Entry 7KRP (electron microscopy, 3.20 A resolution); this record covers chains A and T of the 6 polymer chains in the assembly.

== Chain A ==
Name: RNA-directed RNA polymerase
Source organism: Severe acute respiratory syndrome coronavirus 2
Notes: EC 2.7.7.48
Reference sequence: P0DTD1 (R1AB_SARS2); residues 1-932 here correspond to UniProt positions 4393-5324 (UniProt number = residue number + 4392)
Chain sequence (932 residues; numbered 1 to 932; the number before each row is that of its first residue):
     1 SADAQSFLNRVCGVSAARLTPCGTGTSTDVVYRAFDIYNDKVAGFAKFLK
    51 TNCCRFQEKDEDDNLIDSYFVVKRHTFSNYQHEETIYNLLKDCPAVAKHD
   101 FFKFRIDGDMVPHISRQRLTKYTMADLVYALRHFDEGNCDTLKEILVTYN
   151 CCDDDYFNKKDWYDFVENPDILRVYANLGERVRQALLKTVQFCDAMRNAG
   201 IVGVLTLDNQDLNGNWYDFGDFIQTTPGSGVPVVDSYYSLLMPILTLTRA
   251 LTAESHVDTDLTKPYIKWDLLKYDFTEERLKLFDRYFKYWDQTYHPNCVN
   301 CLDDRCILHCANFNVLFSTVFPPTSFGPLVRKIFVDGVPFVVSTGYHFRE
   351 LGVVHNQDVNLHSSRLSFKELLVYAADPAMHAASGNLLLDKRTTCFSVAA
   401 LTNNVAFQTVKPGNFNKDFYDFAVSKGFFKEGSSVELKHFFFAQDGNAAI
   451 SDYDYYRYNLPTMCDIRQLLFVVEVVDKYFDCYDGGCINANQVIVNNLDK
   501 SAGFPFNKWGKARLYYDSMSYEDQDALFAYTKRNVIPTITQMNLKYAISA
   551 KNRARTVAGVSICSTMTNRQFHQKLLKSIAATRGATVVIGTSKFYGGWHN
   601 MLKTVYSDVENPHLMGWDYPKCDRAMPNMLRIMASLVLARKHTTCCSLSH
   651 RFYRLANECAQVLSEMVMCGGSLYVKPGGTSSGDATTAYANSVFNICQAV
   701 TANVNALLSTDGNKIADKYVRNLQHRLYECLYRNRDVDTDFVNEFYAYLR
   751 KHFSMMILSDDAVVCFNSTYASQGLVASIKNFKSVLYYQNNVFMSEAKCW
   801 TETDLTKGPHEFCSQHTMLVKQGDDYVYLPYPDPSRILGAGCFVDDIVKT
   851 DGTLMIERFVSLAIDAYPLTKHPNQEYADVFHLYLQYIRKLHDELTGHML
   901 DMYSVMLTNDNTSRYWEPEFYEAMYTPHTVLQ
Unresolved in the structure: 1-2, 930-932
Ion coordination: Mg2+: Asn209, Asp218 (together with ADP); Zn2+ site 1: His295, Cys301, Cys306, Cys310; Zn2+ site 2: Cys487, His642, Cys645, Cys646
Ligand contacts:
  - chapso (1N7), molecule 1: Arg197, Gly230, Val231, Lys288, Tyr289, Trp290, Asp291
  - chapso (1N7), molecule 2: Val202, Val204, Asp221, Ile223, Val233, Arg733
  - chapso (1N7), molecule 3: Tyr903, Ser904, Val905
  - ADP: Phe35, Lys50, Asn52, Cys53, Lys73, Arg74, His75, Asn79, Arg116, Asp208, Asn209, Tyr217, Asp218, Gly220
Swiss-Prot annotation at these positions:
  - region: Lys545 to Arg555 (Interaction with RMP Remdesivir), Thr582 to Pro620 (RdRp Palm N-ter)
  - active site: Ser759, Asp760, Asp761
  - binding site (Mn(2+)): Asn209, Asp218
  - binding site (Zn(2+)): His295, Cys301, Cys306, Cys310, Cys487, His642, Cys645, Cys646
  - site: Gln932 (Cleavage)
From the paper describing this entry:
  - binding site for the 40-nt RNA strand: Lys545, Lys551, Arg553, Arg555
  - catalytic residues: Asp760 (citing earlier work)
  - mutagenesis - D760A: increased binding to BTC scaffolds

== Chain T ==
Molecule: 55-nt RNA strand
Sequence (55 nucleotides; row label = number of the first residue in the row):
     1 CUAUCCCCAUGUGAUUUUAAUAGCUUCUUAGGAGAAUGACGUAGCAUGCU
    51 ACGCG
Unresolved in the structure: 1-17, 54-55

== Chain A / chain T interface ==
Pairs across the interface (36):
  Asn496(A) - A22(T)  hydrogen bond to the phosphate
  Lys500(A) - A19(T)  phosphate contact
  Lys500(A) - A20(T)  phosphate contact
  Ser501(A) - U18(T)  phosphate contact
  Ser501(A) - A19(T)  hydrogen bond to the phosphate
  Asn507(A) - U18(T)  phosphate contact
  Asn543(A) - U18(T)  sugar contact
  Lys545(A) - A19(T)  base contact
  Val557(A) - A19(T)  base contact
  Ala558(A) - A19(T)  sugar contact
  Gly559(A) - A19(T)  sugar contact
  Arg569(A) - A20(T)  salt bridge to the phosphate
  Arg569(A) - U21(T)  salt bridge to the phosphate
  Lys577(A) - A22(T)  salt bridge to the phosphate
  Ala580(A) - A22(T)  sugar contact
  Gly590(A) - A22(T)  hydrogen bond to the sugar
  Gly590(A) - G23(T)  sugar contact
  Ser592(A) - G23(T)  sugar contact
  Phe594(A) - G23(T)  sugar contact
  Phe594(A) - C24(T)  sugar contact
  Tyr595(A) - U25(T)  hydrogen bond to the phosphate
  Ser682(A) - A19(T)  base contact
  Gly683(A) - A19(T)  hydrogen bond to the sugar
  Gly683(A) - A20(T)  sugar contact
  Asp684(A) - A20(T)  hydrogen bond to the sugar
  Ala685(A) - A20(T)  hydrogen bond to the sugar
  Thr687(A) - A20(T)  base contact
  Tyr689(A) - U21(T)  hydrogen bond to the sugar
  Tyr689(A) - A22(T)  sugar contact
  Glu857(A) - U26(T)  sugar contact
  Val860(A) - U25(T)  sugar contact
  Ile864(A) - U25(T)  sugar contact
  Arg914(A) - U26(T)  salt bridge to the phosphate
  Tyr915(A) - U26(T)  sugar contact
  Met924(A) - C24(T)  phosphate contact
  Met924(A) - U25(T)  sugar contact
Other interface residues (no listed pair), chain A (36 interface residues in all): Asn497, Gln541, Tyr546, Val560, Ile589, Thr591, Ser861, Phe920

== In short ==
36 residues of chain A face 9 of chain T across their interface; the contacts include 8 hydrogen bonds and 4
salt bridges. Polar contacts include Gly590(A)-A22(T), Gly683(A)-A19(T) and Asp684(A)-A20(T). Bound to chain
A: ADP and 3 copies of chapso. From the paper: the catalytic residue Asp760(A); D760A of chain A increases
binding to BTC scaffolds.
Chain A is RNA-directed RNA polymerase (Severe acute respiratory syndrome coronavirus 2) and chain T is a
55-nt RNA strand; the structure, Structure of SARS-CoV-2 backtracked complex complex bound to nsp13 helicase -
BTC (local refinement), was determined by electron microscopy (same publication as 7KRN and 7KRO).
